Entry 4L8V (X-ray diffraction, 2.09 A resolution); this record covers chains A and C of the 4 polymer chains in the assembly.

Chain A (and C):
Protein: Inositol 2-dehydrogenase/D-chiro-inositol 3-dehydrogenase
Source organism: Bacillus subtilis subsp. subtilis
Notes: EC 1.1.1.18; chain C of this document is another copy of the same molecule, construct and numbering; everything in this record applies to it too
UniProtKB: P26935 (IOLG_BACSU); residues 1-337 here = UniProt positions 1-337
Chain sequence (337 residues; numbered 1 to 337; the number before each row is that of its first residue):
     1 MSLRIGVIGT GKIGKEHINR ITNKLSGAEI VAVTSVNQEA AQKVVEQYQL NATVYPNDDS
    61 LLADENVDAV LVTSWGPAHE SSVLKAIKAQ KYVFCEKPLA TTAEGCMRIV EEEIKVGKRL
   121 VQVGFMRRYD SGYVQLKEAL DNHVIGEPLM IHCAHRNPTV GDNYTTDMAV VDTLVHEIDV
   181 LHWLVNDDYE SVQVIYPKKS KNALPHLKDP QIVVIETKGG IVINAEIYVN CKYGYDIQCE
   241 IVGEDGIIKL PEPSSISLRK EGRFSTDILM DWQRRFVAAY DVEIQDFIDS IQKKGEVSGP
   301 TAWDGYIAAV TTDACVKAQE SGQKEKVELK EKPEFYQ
Construct notes: engineered mutation Lys12 (Ala in P26935), Ser35 (Asp in P26935)
Residues lining bound ligands: NADP (NAP; NADP nicotinamide-adenine-dinucleotide phosphate): Gly11, Lys12, Ile13, Gly14, Ser35, Thr73, Ser74, Trp75, Gly76, His79, Glu96, Lys97, Pro98, Gly124, Met126, His176, Trp272, Tyr280

Interface between chain A and chain C:
Pairs across the interface (53):
  Thr22(A) - Ser26(C)  hydrogen bond (backbone-side chain)
  Asn23(A) - Ser26(C)
  Lys24(A) - Lys24(C)
  Lys24(A) - Leu25(C)
  Lys24(A) - Ser26(C)
  Lys24(A) - Gln285(C)
  Leu25(A) - Lys24(C)
  Leu25(A) - Leu25(C)
  Leu25(A) - Ser26(C)
  Ser26(A) - Thr22(C)  hydrogen bond (side chain-backbone)
  Ser26(A) - Asn23(C)
  Ser26(A) - Lys24(C)
  Ser26(A) - Leu25(C)
  Gly132(A) - Ile256(C)
  Gln135(A) - Ser254(C)
  Gln135(A) - Ser255(C)
  Gln135(A) - Ile256(C)  hydrogen bond (side chain-backbone)
  Leu136(A) - Ile256(C)  hydrophobic
  Ala139(A) - Ile256(C)  hydrophobic
  Val144(A) - Leu258(C)  hydrophobic
  Val144(A) - Lys260(C)  hydrogen bond (backbone-side chain)
  Ile145(A) - Leu258(C)  hydrophobic
  Gly246(A) - Arg259(C)
  Ile247(A) - Ser257(C)
  Ile247(A) - Leu258(C)
  Ile247(A) - Arg259(C)  hydrogen bond (backbone-backbone)
  Ile248(A) - Ser257(C)
  Ile248(A) - Leu258(C)  hydrophobic
  Lys249(A) - Ile256(C)
  Lys249(A) - Ser257(C)  hydrogen bond (backbone-backbone)
  Pro251(A) - Ser254(C)
  Pro251(A) - Ser255(C)
  Ser254(A) - Gln135(C)
  Ser254(A) - Pro251(C)
  Ser255(A) - Gln135(C)
  Ser255(A) - Pro251(C)
  Ile256(A) - Gly132(C)
  Ile256(A) - Gln135(C)  hydrogen bond (backbone-side chain)
  Ile256(A) - Leu136(C)  hydrophobic
  Ile256(A) - Ala139(C)  hydrophobic
  Ile256(A) - Ile248(C)  hydrophobic
  Ile256(A) - Lys249(C)
  Ser257(A) - Ile247(C)
  Ser257(A) - Ile248(C)
  Ser257(A) - Lys249(C)  hydrogen bond (backbone-backbone)
  Leu258(A) - Val144(C)  hydrophobic
  Leu258(A) - Ile145(C)  hydrophobic
  Leu258(A) - Ile247(C)
  Leu258(A) - Ile248(C)  hydrophobic
  Arg259(A) - Gly246(C)
  Arg259(A) - Ile247(C)  hydrogen bond (backbone-backbone)
  Lys260(A) - Val144(C)  hydrogen bond (side chain-backbone)
  Lys260(A) - Asp245(C)
Other interface residues (no listed pair), chain A (25 interface residues in all): Asp245, Gln285

In short:
The chain A/chain C interface involves 25 residues from each chain, with 10 hydrogen bonds. Among the polar
pairs are Thr22(A)-Ser26(C), Gln135(A)-Ile256(C) and Val144(A)-Lys260(C). Chain A binds NADP.
Both chains are Inositol 2-dehydrogenase/D-chiro-inositol 3-dehydrogenase (Bacillus subtilis subsp. subtilis).
Entry 4L8V (Crystal Structure of A12K/D35S mutant myo-inositol dehydrogenase from Bacillus subtilis with bound
cofactor NADP) was determined by X-ray diffraction, deposited together with 4L9R.
